Entry 7S68 (X-ray diffraction, 3.30 A resolution); this record covers chains B and A of the 4 polymer chains in the assembly.

== Chain B ==
Name: Poly [ADP-ribose] polymerase 1
Source organism: Homo sapiens
Notes: EC 2.4.2.30, 2.4.2.-
UniProtKB: P09874 (PARP1_HUMAN); numbering as in UniProt; present here: 527-644, 659-786
Sequence (266 residues; each row starts with the number of its first residue; note: 14 numbers in that range are skipped by the numbering (no residue carries them; nothing is unmodelled there)):
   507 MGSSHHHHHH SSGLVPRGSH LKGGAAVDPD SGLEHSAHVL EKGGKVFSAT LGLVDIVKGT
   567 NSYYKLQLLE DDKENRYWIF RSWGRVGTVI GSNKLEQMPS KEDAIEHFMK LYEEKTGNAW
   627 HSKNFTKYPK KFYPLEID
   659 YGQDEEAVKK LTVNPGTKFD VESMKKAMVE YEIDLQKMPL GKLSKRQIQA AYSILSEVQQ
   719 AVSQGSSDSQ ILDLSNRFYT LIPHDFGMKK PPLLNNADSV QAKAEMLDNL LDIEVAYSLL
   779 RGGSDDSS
Disordered / not traced: 507-531, 659-678, 777-786
Differences from the reference sequence: initiating methionine (507); expression tag (508-526); variant Ala762 (Val in P09874)
UniProt features mapped onto this chain:
  - modified residue: Thr594 (Phosphothreonine), Lys600 (N6-acetyllysine), Lys621 (N6-acetyllysine), Ser782 (Phosphoserine), Ser786 (Phosphoserine)
  - cross-link (Glycyl lysine isopeptide (Lys-Gly)): Lys528 (interchain with G-Cter in SUMO2), Lys748 (interchain with G-Cter in SUMO1)
What the authors report for this chain:
  - conformationally variable residues (helix shift, loop rearrangement): Leu698, Leu701, Glu763
  - mutagenesis - G558L, G558V, V687A/E688A, L698A/L701A: unchanged binding to DNA
  - mutagenesis - M686G/V687P, L698A/L701A: increased catalytic activity on DNA-independent
  - mutagenesis - M686G/V687P (8-fold), L713F: increased binding to DNA
  - mutagenesis - G558E (Kd 118.5 nM), Y569A (Kd 78.3 nM), Y569L (Kd 164.2 nM): decreased binding to DNA
  - mutagenesis - G558E: unchanged binding to EB-47
  - mutagenesis - Y569A, Y569L, L698A/L701A: decreased catalytic activity on DNA
  - mutagenesis - L713F: increased catalytic activity on DNA
  - mutagenesis - G558L, G558V: unchanged catalytic activity on DNA
  - mutagenesis - G558E: abolished catalytic activity on DNA

== Chain A ==
Name: Fusion of PARP1 zinc fingers 1 and 3 (Zn1, Zn3)
Source organism: Homo sapiens
Notes: EC 2.4.2.30, 2.4.2.-
UniProtKB: P09874 (PARP1_HUMAN); the construct lacks a stretch of the UniProt sequence and is renumbered around it, so the offset changes along the chain: 1-91 = UniProt 1-91; 202-205 = UniProt 92-95; 206-366 = UniProt 206-366
Sequence (276 residues; each row starts with the number of its first residue; note: 110 numbers in that range are skipped by the numbering (no residue carries them; nothing is unmodelled there); numbers below 1 keep their minus sign (Met-19 is residue -19)):
   -19 MGSSHHHHHH SSGLVPRGSH MAESSDKLYR VEYAKSGRAS CKKCSESIPK DSLRMAIMVQ
    41 SPMFDGKVPH WYHFSCFWKV GHSIRHPDVE VDGFSELRWD DQQKVKKTAE A
   202 GGVTGKRKGD EVDGVDEVAK KKSKKEKDKD SKLEKALKAQ NDLIWNIKDE LKKVCSTNDL
   262 KELLIFNKQQ VPSGESAILD RVADGMVFGA LLPCEECSGQ LVFKSDAYYC TGDVTAWTKC
   322 MVKTQTPNRK EWVTPKEFRE ISYLKKLKVK KQDRIFPPET SASVA
Disordered / not traced: -19 to 4, 202-223, 360-366
Differences from the reference sequence: initiating methionine (-19); expression tag (-18 to 0)
Bound ions: Zn2+ site 1: Cys21, Cys24, His53, Cys56; Zn2+ site 2: Cys295, Cys298, Cys311, Cys321
UniProt features mapped onto this chain:
  - zinc finger: Tyr9 to Gly203 (PARP-type 1)
  - binding site (Zn(2+)): Cys21, Cys24, His53, Cys56, Cys295, Cys298, Cys311, Cys321
  - modified residue: Ala2 (N-acetylalanine), Ser41 (Phosphoserine), Ser274 (Phosphoserine), Ser277 (Phosphoserine), Ser364 (Phosphoserine)
  - motif (Nuclear localization signal): Lys207 to Lys209, Lys221 to Lys226
  - site: Asp214, Gly215 (Cleavage)
  - cross-link: Lys249 (Glycyl lysine isopeptide (Lys-Gly) (interchain with G-Cter in SUMO2))

== Chain B / chain A interface ==
Contacting residue pairs (27):
  Val563(B) with Met322(A), hydrophobic
  Thr566(B) with Asp45(A)
  Asn567(B) with Asp45(A), hydrogen bond (backbone-side chain)
  Ser568(B) with Asp45(A), hydrogen bond
  Trp589(B) with Met43(A), hydrogen bond (side chain-backbone)
  Arg591(B) with Asp45(A), salt bridge
  Ile596(B) with Gln40(A); Ser41(A); Pro42(A)
  Gly597(B) with Pro42(A); Met43(A)
  Ser598(B) with Met43(A), hydrogen bond (backbone-backbone)
  Lys633(B) with Ala317(A), hydrogen bond (side chain-backbone); Trp318(A)
  Tyr634(B) with Ala317(A)
  Pro635(B) with Asp314(A); Ala317(A)
  Lys636(B) with Trp318(A); Lys320(A)
  Tyr639(B) with Trp318(A), hydrophobic
  Asp731(B) with Thr316(A), hydrogen bond; Trp318(A); Thr319(A)
  Asn734(B) with Thr319(A)
  Arg735(B) with Trp318(A)
  Thr738(B) with Trp318(A)
  Met746(B) with Gln40(A)
Interface residues without a listed pair, chain B (24 interface residues in all): Val560, Asp561, Lys564, Gly590, Leu730
Interface residues without a listed pair, chain A (13 interface residues in all): Phe44

== In short ==
The interface between chain B and chain A involves 24 residues on one side and 13 on the other; the contacts
include 6 hydrogen bonds and 1 salt bridge. Among the polar pairs are Arg591(B)-Asp45(A), Asn567(B)-Asp45(A)
and Ser568(B)-Asp45(A). From the paper: G558E, Y569A and Y569L of chain B reduce binding to DNA;
conformational variability at Leu698(B), Leu701(B) and Glu763(B); 9 substitutions were tested in all.
Here chain B is Poly [ADP-ribose] polymerase 1 and chain A is Fusion of PARP1 zinc fingers 1 and 3 (Zn1, Zn3),
both from Homo sapiens. Entry 7S68 (Structure of human PARP1 domains (Zn1, Zn3, WGR and HD) bound to a DNA
double strand ...) was determined by X-ray diffraction together with 7S6H, 7S6M and 7S81 from the same study.
